PDB entry 3I49 | X-ray diffraction, 1.60 A resolution | chains A and B

Chain A:
Protein: Alpha-ketoglutarate-dependent dioxygenase alkB
From: Escherichia coli
Notes: EC 1.14.11.-
UniProt: P05050 (ALKB_ECOLI); residue numbers follow UniProt; this construct covers 12-216
Amino-acid sequence (211 residues; row label = number of the first residue in the row):
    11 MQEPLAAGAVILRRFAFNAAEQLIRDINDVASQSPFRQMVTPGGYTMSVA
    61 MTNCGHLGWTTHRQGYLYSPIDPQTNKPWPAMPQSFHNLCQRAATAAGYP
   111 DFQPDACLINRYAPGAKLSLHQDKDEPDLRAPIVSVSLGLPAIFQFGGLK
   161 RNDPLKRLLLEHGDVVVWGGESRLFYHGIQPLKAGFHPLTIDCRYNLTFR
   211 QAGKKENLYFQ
Not modelled in the structure: 11-14, 215-221
Sequence notes: initiating methionine (11); expression tag (217-221)
UniProt features mapped onto this chain:
  - binding site (substrate): Trp69, Tyr76 to Tyr78, Asp135, Arg161
  - binding site (2-oxoglutarate): Asn120 to Tyr122, Arg204 to Arg210
  - binding site (Fe cation): His131, Asp133, His187
  - mutagenesis: Thr51 (T51A: Slightly reduced activity towards single-stranded DNA containing 1-methyladenine. Reduces affinity for undamaged DNA), Trp69 (W69A: Abolishes activity towards single-stranded DNA containing 1-methyladenine), Tyr76 (Y76A: Reduces affinity for damaged DNA and activity towards single-stranded DNA containing 1-methyladenine), Asp135 (D135A: Abolishes activity towards single-stranded DNA containing 1-methyladenine. Alters substrate specificity, so that the enzyme gains activity towards single-stranded DNA containing 1-methylguanine), Arg161 (R161A: No effect on enzyme activity. Decreases affinity for damaged DNA)
Ligand contacts:
  - 2-oxoglutaric acid (AKG): Leu118, Asn120, Tyr122, Leu128, His131, Asp133, Ser145, Phe154, Leu170, His187, Ile189, Arg204, Asn206, Thr208, Arg210
  - Fe2+ (FE2): His131, Asp133, His187, Arg210
From the paper describing this entry:
  - conformationally variable residues (loop rearrangement, side-chain flip): Pro14 to Leu22, Ala104 to Asp111, Glu136 to Ala141, Gln155 to Lys166, Val175 to Gly188
  - contacts within the chain: Phe156-Trp178 (hydrophobic contact)
  - binding site for the 3-nt DNA strand (chain B): Trp69, His131, Gln132, Asp135, Arg161

Chain B:
Molecule: 3-nt DNA strand
Sequence (3 nucleotides; numbered 501 to 503; the number before each row is that of its first residue):
   501 TXT
Modified / non-standard residues: ME6 ([(2R,3S,5R)-5-(4-azanyl-3-methyl-2-oxo-pyrimidin-3-ium-1-yl)-3-hydroxy-oxolan-2-yl]methyl dihydrogen phosphate) at position 502

How chain A and chain B interact:
Residue-residue contacts - 23 pairs, chain A then chain B:
  Thr51(A) with DT501(B), hydrogen bond to the phosphate; DT503(B), sugar contact
  Pro52(A) with DT501(B), phosphate contact
  Gly53(A) with DT501(B), hydrogen bond to the phosphate
  Tyr55(A) with DT501(B), base contact; DT503(B), phosphate contact
  Thr56(A) with DT503(B), phosphate contact
  Met57(A) with ME6_502(B), phosphate contact; DT503(B), phosphate contact
  Met61(A) with ME6_502(B), base contact
  Trp69(A) with ME6_502(B), base contact
  Tyr76(A) with DT501(B), sugar contact; ME6_502(B), base contact
  Leu118(A) with ME6_502(B), base contact
  Leu128(A) with ME6_502(B), base contact; DT503(B), phosphate contact
  Ser129(A) with ME6_502(B), sugar contact; DT503(B), hydrogen bond to the phosphate
  Leu130(A) with ME6_502(B), sugar contact
  His131(A) with ME6_502(B), sugar contact
  Gln132(A) with ME6_502(B), base contact
  Asp135(A) with ME6_502(B), base contact
  Arg210(A) with ME6_502(B), base contact
Other interface residues (no listed pair), chain A (21 interface residues in all): Ser58, Lys127, Asp133, Arg161

In short:
21 residues of chain A face 3 of chain B across their interface; the contacts include 3 hydrogen bonds. Among
the polar pairs are Thr51(A)-DT501(B), Gly53(A)-DT501(B) and Ser129(A)-DT503(B). From the paper: a binding
site for the 3-nt DNA strand (chain B) at Trp69(A), His131(A) and Gln132(A) among others; conformational
variability at Pro14(A), Ala104(A) and Glu136(A) among others.
Chain A is Alpha-ketoglutarate-dependent dioxygenase alkB (Escherichia coli) and chain B is a 3-nt DNA strand;
the structure, Crystal Structure of AlkB in complex with Fe(II), 2-oxoglutarate and methylated trinucleotide
T-meC-T, was determined by X-ray diffraction, deposited together with 3I2O and 3I3M.
